7UY6 - chains A and D of the 8 polymer chains in the assembly; structure by electron microscopy, 2.90 A resolution.

# Chain A
Molecule: Telomerase reverse transcriptase
Organism: Tetrahymena thermophila
Notes: EC 2.7.7.49
UniProt: O77448 (TERT_TETTH); residues 1-1117 here = UniProt positions 1-1117
Sequence (1117 residues; row label = number of the first residue in the row):
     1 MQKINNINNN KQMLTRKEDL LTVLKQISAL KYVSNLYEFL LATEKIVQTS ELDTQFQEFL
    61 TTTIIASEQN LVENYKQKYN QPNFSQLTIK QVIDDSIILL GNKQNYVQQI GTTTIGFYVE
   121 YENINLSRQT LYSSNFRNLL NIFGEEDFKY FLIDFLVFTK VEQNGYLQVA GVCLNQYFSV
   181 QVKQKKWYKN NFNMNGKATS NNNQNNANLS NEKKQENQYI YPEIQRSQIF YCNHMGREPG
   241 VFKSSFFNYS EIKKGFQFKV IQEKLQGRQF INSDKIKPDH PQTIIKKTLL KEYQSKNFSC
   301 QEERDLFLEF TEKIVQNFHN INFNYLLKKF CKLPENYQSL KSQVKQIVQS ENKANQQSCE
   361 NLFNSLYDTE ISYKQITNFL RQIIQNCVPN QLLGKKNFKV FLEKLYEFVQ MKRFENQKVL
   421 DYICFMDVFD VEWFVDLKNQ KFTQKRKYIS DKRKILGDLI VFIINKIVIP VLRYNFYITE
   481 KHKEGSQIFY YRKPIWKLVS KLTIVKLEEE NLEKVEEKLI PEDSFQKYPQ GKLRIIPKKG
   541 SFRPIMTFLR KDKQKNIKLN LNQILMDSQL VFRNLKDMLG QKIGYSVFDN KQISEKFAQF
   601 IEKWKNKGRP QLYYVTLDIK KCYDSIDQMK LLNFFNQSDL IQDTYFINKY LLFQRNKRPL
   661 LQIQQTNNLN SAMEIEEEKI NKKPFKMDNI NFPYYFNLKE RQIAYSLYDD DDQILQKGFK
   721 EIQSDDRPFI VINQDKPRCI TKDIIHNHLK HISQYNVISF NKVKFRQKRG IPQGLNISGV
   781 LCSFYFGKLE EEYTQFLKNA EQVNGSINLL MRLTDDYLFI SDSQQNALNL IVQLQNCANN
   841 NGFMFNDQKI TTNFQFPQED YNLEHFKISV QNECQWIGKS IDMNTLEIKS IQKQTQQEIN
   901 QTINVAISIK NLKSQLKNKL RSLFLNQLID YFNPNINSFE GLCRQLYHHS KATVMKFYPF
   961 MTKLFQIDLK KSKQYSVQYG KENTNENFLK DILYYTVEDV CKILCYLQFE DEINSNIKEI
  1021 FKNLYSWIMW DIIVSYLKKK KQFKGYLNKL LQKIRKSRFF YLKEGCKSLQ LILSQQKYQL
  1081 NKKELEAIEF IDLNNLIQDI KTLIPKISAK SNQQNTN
Disordered / not traced: 1-10, 180-215, 252-280, 664-686, 1111-1117

# Chain D
Molecule: Telomerase holoenzyme Teb1 subunit
Organism: Tetrahymena thermophila
UniProt: D2CVN6 (D2CVN6_TETTH); numbering as in UniProt (aligned over 1-701)
Sequence (701 residues; numbered 1 to 701; the number before each row is that of its first residue):
     1 MKLTKGGSYI LKKVDRKQFY QDEEIVMQIK KILGQKTTDC KQYIKCECID GLGDEALIYF
    61 EMLANQNQHL QKNDVIMIQD YLNDKTQNDK IVVLVTRFQF CKASHVQPKT AQKESIQLLN
   121 TEKTIIQKSK ITKNPAEEVL KFIEVNEKDN SSNSEDMIIE QQKQEIKNNQ KEKQSINGFN
   181 LEDSYSNISD ITNFGGKSNF NIGSLSDQLS KQTLLISQLQ VGKNRFSFKF EGRVVYKSST
   241 FQNQQDSKYF FITAQDANNQ EINLSFWQKV DQSYQTLKVG QYYYFIGGEV KQFKNNLELK
   301 FKFGDYQIIP KETLSANYVQ PLALQPSKQF GNDSIGDSDY SIHNLIEKEE SIAQKGYNGQ
   361 KNNKYRQNNN NSKHTLLISE VLKTSKQYLS VLAQVVDIQS SDKNIRLKIC DNSCNQELKV
   421 VIFPDLCYEW RDKFSINKWY YFNEFVRQIY NDEVQLKNNI HSSIKESDDQ RKVITYNQEQ
   481 GVFKKSISIN SNDSFEIKPK ISYKNNSNQE QRIYSSIEEI IQQAQASEIG QKKEFYVYGN
   541 LVSIQMKNKL YYYRCTCQGK SVLKYHGDSF FCESCQQFIN PQVHLMLRAF VQDSTGTIPV
   601 MIFDQQSSQL INQIDPSIHV QEAGQYVKNC IENGQEEIIR QLFSKLDFAR FIFEIQFENK
   661 EFNNEQEIAY KVLKIEKENI KEESKYLLKK LEHLINNNQN N
Disordered / not traced: 1-510, 698-701
Metal / ion sites: Zn2+: C555, C557, C572, C575

# Interface between chain A and chain D
Pairs across the interface (20):
  N102(A) with R640(D), hydrogen bond (side chain-backbone); S644(D)
  Q104(A) with K547(D)
  T113(A) with Q545(D), hydrogen bond
  T114(A) with S543(D); Q545(D), hydrogen bond (backbone-side chain)
  I115(A) with S543(D); F590(D), hydrophobic
  G116(A) with V542(D); S543(D), hydrogen bond (backbone-side chain)
  F117(A) with F648(D), hydrophobic
  N217(A) with D568(D)
  K291(A) with Y565(D), hydrogen bond; F571(D)
  Q294(A) with F571(D); Q576(D), hydrogen bond (side chain-backbone); Q577(D); F578(D)
  K296(A) with F578(D)
  K558(A) with N663(D), hydrogen bond
Other interface residues (no listed pair), chain A (14 interface residues in all): K103, S295
Other interface residues (no listed pair), chain D (19 interface residues in all): I544, Q592, T597, F662

# Overview
14 residues of chain A face 19 of chain D across their interface, with 7 hydrogen bonds. Polar pairs include
N102(A)-R640(D), T113(A)-Q545(D) and T114(A)-Q545(D). The Zn2+ site is built by C555(D), C557(D), C572(D) and
C575(D).
Chain A is Telomerase reverse transcriptase and chain D is Telomerase holoenzyme Teb1 subunit, both from
Tetrahymena thermophila; the structure, Tetrahymena telomerase at 2.9 Angstrom resolution, was determined by
electron microscopy together with 7UY5, 7UY7 and 7UY8 from the same study.
